Entry 8EUP (electron microscopy, 3.10 A resolution); this record covers chains 1 and Y of the 40 polymer chains in the assembly.

Chain 1:
Molecule: 3497-nt RNA strand
Source organism: Schizosaccharomyces pombe
Sequence (3497 nucleotides; numbered 1 to 3497; the number before each row is that of its first residue):
     1 AUUUGACCUC AAAUCAGGUA GGACUACGCG CUGAACUUAA GCAUAUCAAU AAGCGCAGGA
    61 AAAGAAAAUA ACCAUGAUUC CCUCAGUAAC GGCGAGUGAA GCGGGAAAAG CUCAAAUUUG
   121 AAAUCUGGCA ACAUUUCUUU UGUUGUCCGA GUUGUAAUUU CAAGAAGCUG CUUUGAGUGU
   181 AGACGAUCGG UCUAAGUUCC UUGGAACAGG ACGUCAGAGA GGGUGAGAAC CCCGUCUUUG
   241 GUCGAUUGGA UAUGCCAUAU AAAGCGCUUU CGAAGAGUCG AGUUGUUUGG GAAUGCAGCU
   301 CUAAAUGGGU GGUAAAUUUC AUCUAAAGCU AAAUAUUGGC GAGAGACCGA UAGCGAACAA
   361 GUAGAGUGAU CGAAAGAUGA AAAGAACUUU GAAAAGAGAG UUAAAUAGUA CGUGAAAUUG
   421 CUGAAAGGGA AGCAUUGGAA AUCAGUCUUA CCUGGGUGAG AUCAGUAGUC UCUUCGCGAG
   481 ACUAUGCACU CUGAACCUGU GGUAGGUCAG CAUCAGUUUU CGGGGGCGGA AAAAGAAUAA
   541 GGGAAGGUGG CUUUCCGGGU UCUGCCUGGG GAGUGUUUAU AGCCCUUGUU GUAAUACGUC
   601 CACUGGGGAC UGAGGACUGC GGCUUCGUGC CAAGGAUGCU GACAUAAUGG UUUUCAAUGG
   661 CCCGUCUUGA AACACGGACC AAGGAGUCUA GCAUCUAUGC GAGUGUUUGG GUGAUGAAAA
   721 CCCAUCCGCG AAAUGAAAGU GAAUGCAGGU GGGAACGCCC UUGUGGCGUG CACCAUCGAC
   781 CGACCCGGAA GUUUGUCAAU GGAAGGGUUU GAGUAAGAGC AUAGCUGUUG GGACCCGAAA
   841 GAUGGUGAAC UAUGCCUGAA UAGGGUGAAG CCAGAGGAAA CUCUGGUGGA GGCUCGUAGA
   901 GAUUCUGACG UGCAAAUCGA UCUUCAAAUU UGGGUAUAGG GGCGAAAGAC UAAUCGAACC
   961 AUCUAGUAGC UGGUUCCUGC CGAAGUUUCC CUCAGGAUAG CAGAAACUCA GAUCAGUUUU
  1021 AUGAGGUAAA GCGAAUGAUU AGAGGUCUUG GGGAAGGAAU UUCCUCAACC UAUUCUCAAA
  1081 CUUUAAAUAU GUAAGACGCC CUUGUCGCUU AAUUGGACGU GGGCCAUCGA AUGAGAGUUU
  1141 CUAGUGGGCC AUUUUUGGUA AGCAGAACUG GCGAUGCGGG AUGAACCGAA CGUGAGGUUA
  1201 AGGUGCCGGA AUGUACGCUC AUCAGACACC AGAAAAGGUG UUAGUUCAUC UAGACAGCAG
  1261 GACGGUGGCC AUGGAAGUCG GAAUCCGCUA AGGAGUGUGU AACAACUCAC CUGCCGAAUG
  1321 AACUAGCCCU GAAAAUGGAU GGCGCUUAAG CGUACUACCC AUACCUCACC GUCUGGGUUA
  1381 GCUUUGAGAA GCUCAGACGA GUAGGCAGGC GUGGAGGUUU GUGACGAAGC CUUGGGCGUG
  1441 AGCCUGGGUC GAACAGCCUC UAGUGCAGAU CUUGGUGGAA GUAGCAAAUA UUCAAAUGAG
  1501 AACUUUGAAG ACUGAAGUGG GGAAAGGUUC CAUGUGAACA GCAGUUGGAC AUGGGUUAGU
  1561 CGAUCCUAAG AGAUAGGGAA GCUCCGUAUG AAAGUUGCAC GAUUUUUCGU GCCUCCUAUC
  1621 GAAAGGGAAU CCGGUUAAUA UUCCGGAACC AGAAGGUGGA AUCAACACGG CAACGUAAAU
  1681 GAAGUUGGAG ACGUCGGCGG GAGCCCUGGG AAGAGUUCUC UUUUCUUUUU AACAAACCAU
  1741 UGAACUACCC UGAAAUCGGU UUAUCCGGAG CUAGGGUAUG GUGUUUGGAA GAGUUCAGCG
  1801 CCUCAUGCUG AAUCCGGUGC GCUCUCGACG GCCCUUGAAA AUCCAACGGA AGAAUGGACC
  1861 UUCGGGUCCU UGUUUUCACA UCUGGUCGUA CUCAUAACCG CAGCAGGUCU CCAAGGUGAA
  1921 CAGCCUCUAG UUGAUAGAAC AAUGUAGAUA AGGGAAGUCG GCAAAAUGGA UCCGUAACUU
  1981 CGGGAUAAGG AUUGGCUCUA AGGGUUGGGU ACGUUGGGCC UUGGAACCUG AACGGUUGCU
  2041 GGACUGAGCG UGGACCGAUG UCUUUUCUCG CCUUUCGGGG UGAGAAGGGA UGUUGGACCU
  2101 GCUUGGACCU UGGCGGCCGG GAAGUCCUUG GUCGGGCUUU UCUCCUUCUC GGGGAUUAUG
  2161 CUCUUACUGG CGUACGUUUA ACAACCAACU UAGAACUGGU ACGGACAAGG GGAAUCUGAC
  2221 UGUCUAAUUA AAACAUAGCA UUGCGAUGGC CAGAAAGUGG UGUUGACGCA AUGUGAUUUC
  2281 UGCCCAGUGC UCUGAAUGUC AAAGUGAAGA AAUUCAACCA AGCGCGGGUA AACGGCGGGA
  2341 GUAACUAUGA CUCUCUUAAG GUAGCCAAAU GCCUCGUCAU CUAACUAGUG ACGCGCAUGA
  2401 AUGGAUUAAC GAGAUUCCCA CUGUCCCUAU CUACUAUCUA GCGAAACCAC AGCCUGGGGA
  2461 ACGGGCCAGG CAAAAUCAGC GGGGAAAGAA GACCCUGUUG AGCUUGACUC UAGUUUGACA
  2521 UUGUGAAGAG ACAUAGAGGG UGUAGGAUAA GUGGGAGUAU GUUUCGGCAU ACGCCGGUGA
  2581 AAUACCACUA CCUUUAUCGU UUCUUUACUU AAUCAAUGAA GCGGAAUUGG GAUUUAUUUC
  2641 CCAUAUUCUA GCGUUAAAGU UUCUUCGCGA ACUGAUCCGC GUUGAUGACA UUGUCAGGUG
  2701 GGGAGUUUGG CUGGGGCGGC ACAUCUGUUA AAAGAUAACG CAGGUGUCCU AAGGGGGACU
  2761 CAUCGAGAAC AGAAAUCUCG AGUAGAAUAA AAGGGUAAAA GUCCCCUUGA UUUUGAUUUU
  2821 CAGUGUGAAU ACAAACCAUG AAAGUGUGGC CUAUCGAUCC UUUGUUCCCU CGAAAUUUGA
  2881 GGACAGAGGU GCCAGAAAAG UUACCACAGG GAUAACUGGC UUGUGGCAGC CAAGCGUUCA
  2941 UAGCGACGUU GCUUUUUGAU UCUUCGAUGU CGGCUCUUCC UAUCAUACCG AAGCAGAAUU
  3001 CGGUAAGCGU UGGAUUGUUC ACCCACUAAU AGGGAACGUG AGCUGGGUUU AGACCGUCGU
  3061 GAGACAGGUU AGUUUUACCC UACUGAUGAA GUGUCGUCGC AAUGGUAAUU CAACUUAGUA
  3121 CGAGAGGAAC CGUUGAUUCA GAUCAUUGGU AUUUGCGGCU GCCUGACAAG GCAAUGCCGC
  3181 GGAGCUAUCA UCUGCCGGAU AACGGCUGAA CGCCUCUAAG CCAGAAUCCG UGCCAGAAAG
  3241 CGACGAUUUU UUGGUCCGCA UGAUUUAUAU GUAUAAAAAU AGAGGUAGGA CUUGUUCCUA
  3301 CUCUCCUGUA UCGUAGAAGA UGGGCGAUGG UUGAUGAAAC GGAAGUGUUU UAUUGACUUG
  3361 UCCAUGAAAU UCCAUUGAAA UCUUGUGCGG AAUCGAAUCC AUUGCAUACG ACUUUAAUGU
  3421 GGAACGGGGU AUUGUAAGCA GUAGAGUAGC CUUGUUGUUA CGAUCUGCUG AGAUUAAGCC
  3481 UUUGUUCCCA AGAUUUG
Not modelled in the structure: 1-2, 37-47, 92-95, 288-293, 313-318, 474-476, 552-573, 625-627, 733-747, 780-815, 848-956, 991-994, 1024-1089, 1095-1129, 1227-1234, 1250-1317, 1332-1340, 1486-1934, 1939-2436, 2474-3093, 3159-3176, 3249-3268, 3290-3297, 3376-3394, 3435-3470

Chain Y:
Protein: Ribosomal protein L26
Source organism: Schizosaccharomyces pombe
UniProtKB: U3PYE6 (U3PYE6_SCHPM); numbering as in UniProt (aligned over 1-126)
Sequence (126 residues; each row starts with the number of its first residue):
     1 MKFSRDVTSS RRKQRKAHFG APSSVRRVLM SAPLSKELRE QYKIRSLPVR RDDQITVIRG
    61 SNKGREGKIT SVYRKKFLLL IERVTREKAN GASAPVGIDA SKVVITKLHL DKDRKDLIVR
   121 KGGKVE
Not modelled in the structure: 126

Chain 1 / chain Y interface:
Contacting residue pairs - 80 pairs, chain 1 then chain Y:
  U191(1) - Arg120(Y)  hydrogen bond to the phosphate
  C192(1) - Arg120(Y)  salt bridge to the phosphate
  C192(1) - Lys121(Y)  salt bridge to the phosphate
  U193(1) - Lys121(Y)  phosphate contact
  A195(1) - Arg45(Y)  salt bridge to the phosphate
  G196(1) - Arg45(Y)  phosphate contact
  U197(1) - Arg39(Y)  salt bridge to the phosphate
  U197(1) - Arg59(Y)  hydrogen bond to the base
  U197(1) - Ser101(Y)  base contact
  U197(1) - Lys102(Y)  hydrogen bond to the base
  G204(1) - Ser61(Y)  hydrogen bond to the sugar
  A205(1) - Gly60(Y)  phosphate contact
  A206(1) - Arg59(Y)  phosphate contact
  A206(1) - Gly60(Y)  phosphate contact
  C207(1) - Arg59(Y)  salt bridge to the phosphate
  G219(1) - Met1(Y)  hydrogen bond to the phosphate
  A220(1) - Met1(Y)  sugar contact
  A220(1) - Lys2(Y)  sugar contact
  A220(1) - Thr8(Y)  base contact
  A220(1) - Ser9(Y)  hydrogen bond to the base
  G221(1) - Ser9(Y)  sugar contact
  G221(1) - Ser10(Y)  sugar contact
  G221(1) - Gln14(Y)  sugar contact
  G222(1) - Arg11(Y)  salt bridge to the phosphate
  G222(1) - Gln14(Y)  sugar contact
  G222(1) - Arg15(Y)  phosphate contact
  G223(1) - Arg11(Y)  salt bridge to the phosphate
  G223(1) - Arg15(Y)  salt bridge to the phosphate
  G223(1) - His18(Y)  hydrogen bond to the sugar
  G223(1) - Ser101(Y)  hydrogen bond to the base
  U224(1) - Asp99(Y)  sugar contact
  U224(1) - Ser101(Y)  hydrogen bond to the sugar
  U224(1) - Lys102(Y)  hydrogen bond to the base
  G225(1) - Gly60(Y)  base contact
  G225(1) - Ser61(Y)  hydrogen bond to the base
  G225(1) - Asp99(Y)  phosphate contact
  G225(1) - Lys102(Y)  phosphate contact
  A228(1) - Lys102(Y)  base contact
  C230(1) - Arg45(Y)  sugar contact
  C231(1) - Pro33(Y)  sugar contact
  C231(1) - Arg45(Y)  salt bridge to the phosphate
  C231(1) - Ser101(Y)  hydrogen bond to the sugar
  C231(1) - Lys102(Y)  hydrogen bond to the base
  C232(1) - Leu29(Y)  hydrogen bond to the sugar
  C232(1) - Ser31(Y)  phosphate contact
  C232(1) - Arg39(Y)  salt bridge to the phosphate
  C232(1) - Arg45(Y)  salt bridge to the phosphate
  C232(1) - Ser46(Y)  hydrogen bond to the phosphate
  C232(1) - Ser101(Y)  sugar contact
  C233(1) - Val28(Y)  sugar contact
  C233(1) - Leu29(Y)  sugar contact
  C233(1) - Ser31(Y)  phosphate contact
  C233(1) - Ser46(Y)  hydrogen bond to the phosphate
  G234(1) - Val28(Y)  phosphate contact
  U235(1) - Met1(Y)  sugar contact
  U235(1) - Lys2(Y)  phosphate contact
  U235(1) - Val7(Y)  phosphate contact
  C236(1) - Met1(Y)  sugar contact
  C236(1) - Lys2(Y)  phosphate contact
  C236(1) - Phe3(Y)  hydrogen bond to the phosphate
  C236(1) - Ser4(Y)  hydrogen bond to the phosphate
  G343(1) - Arg5(Y)  hydrogen bond to the sugar
  G343(1) - Val7(Y)  sugar contact
  G343(1) - Thr8(Y)  phosphate contact
  G343(1) - Lys13(Y)  salt bridge to the phosphate
  A344(1) - Val7(Y)  phosphate contact
  A344(1) - Thr8(Y)  hydrogen bond to the phosphate
  A344(1) - Ser9(Y)  hydrogen bond to the phosphate
  A381(1) - Arg86(Y)  base contact
  A383(1) - Arg86(Y)  sugar contact
  A383(1) - Lys88(Y)  salt bridge to the phosphate
  A383(1) - Ala94(Y)  phosphate contact
  G384(1) - Lys88(Y)  phosphate contact
  G384(1) - Ala89(Y)  hydrogen bond to the phosphate
  A386(1) - Ala89(Y)  sugar contact
  A386(1) - Asn90(Y)  sugar contact
  U401(1) - Arg86(Y)  hydrogen bond to the phosphate
  U402(1) - Arg86(Y)  salt bridge to the phosphate
  U715(1) - Phe3(Y)  sugar contact
  G716(1) - Arg5(Y)  base contact
Also at the interface, not in a pair above, chain 1 (39 interface residues in all): A218, U237, A342, A385
Also at the interface, not in a pair above, chain Y (43 interface residues in all): Asp6, Phe19, Ala32, Lys36, Ile58, Asn62, Glu87, Val96, Gly122

Summary:
39 residues of chain 1 face 43 of chain Y across their interface, with 23 hydrogen bonds and 14 salt bridges.
Polar pairs include U197(1)-Arg59(Y), U197(1)-Lys102(Y) and A220(1)-Ser9(Y).
Chain 1 is a 3497-nt RNA strand and chain Y is Ribosomal protein L26, both from Schizosaccharomyces pombe; the
structure, Ytm1 associated 60S nascent ribosome State 1A, was determined by electron microscopy together with
8ESQ, 8ESR, 8ETC, 8ETG, 8ETH, 8ETI and 3 further entries from the same study.
